Entry 5CZE (X-ray diffraction, 3.82 A resolution); this record covers chains J and L of the 8 polymer chains in the assembly.

Chain J (and L):
Name: Plasmid stabilization protein ParE
Source organism: Escherichia coli O157:H7 str. SS52
Notes: chain L of this document is another copy of the same molecule, construct and numbering; everything in this record applies to it too
UniProt: A0A0D7C2L1 (A0A0D7C2L1_ECOLX); residues 1-92 here = UniProt positions 1-92
Sequence (100 residues; numbered 1 to 100; the number before each row is that of its first residue):
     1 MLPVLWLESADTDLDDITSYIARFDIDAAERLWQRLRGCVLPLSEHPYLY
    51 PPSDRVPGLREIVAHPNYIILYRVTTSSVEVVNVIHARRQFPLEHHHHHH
Not modelled in the structure: 97-100 (chain L: 96-100)
Modified / non-standard residues: Mse1 (selenomethionine; parent Met)
Differences from the reference sequence: expression tag (93-100)

Chain J / chain L interface:
Contacting residue pairs - 21 pairs, chain J then chain L:
  Arg35(J) - Pro51(L)
  Arg35(J) - Asp54(L)  salt bridge
  Arg35(J) - Glu61(L)  salt bridge
  His46(J) - His46(L)
  Leu49(J) - Pro42(L)  hydrophobic
  Leu49(J) - Leu49(L)  hydrophobic
  Leu49(J) - Tyr50(L)
  Tyr50(J) - Tyr50(L)  hydrophobic
  Asp54(J) - Arg35(L)  salt bridge
  Glu61(J) - Arg35(L)  salt bridge
  Val63(J) - Val63(L)
  Val63(J) - His65(L)
  Val63(J) - Pro66(L)
  Ala64(J) - Val63(L)
  Pro66(J) - Val63(L)
  Pro66(J) - Pro66(L)
  Pro66(J) - Ala87(L)  hydrophobic
  Ala87(J) - Pro66(L)  hydrophobic
  Arg88(J) - Pro66(L)  hydrogen bond (side chain-backbone)
  Arg88(J) - Asn67(L)  hydrogen bond
  Arg88(J) - Arg88(L)
Interface residues without a listed pair, chain J (15 interface residues in all): Pro51, Pro52, His65, Ile69
Interface residues without a listed pair, chain L (17 interface residues in all): Pro52, Ala64, Ile69

In short:
Chain J and chain L form an interface of 15 and 17 residues respectively, with 2 hydrogen bonds and 4 salt
bridges. Polar contacts include Arg35(J)-Asp54(L), Arg35(J)-Glu61(L) and Arg88(J)-Pro66(L).
Chain J and chain L are both Plasmid stabilization protein ParE (Escherichia coli O157:H7 str. SS52); the
structure, Crystal structure of the PaaA2-ParE2 antitoxin-toxin complex, was determined by X-ray diffraction,
deposited together with 5CW7.
